8UTT - chains K and A of the 7 polymer chains in the assembly; structure by electron microscopy, 3.10 A resolution.

== Chain K ==
Name: Kinesin-like protein KIF1A
Source organism: Homo sapiens
Reference sequence: Q12756 (KIF1A_HUMAN); numbering as in UniProt (aligned over 1-393)
Sequence (438 residues; numbered 1 to 438; the number before each row is that of its first residue):
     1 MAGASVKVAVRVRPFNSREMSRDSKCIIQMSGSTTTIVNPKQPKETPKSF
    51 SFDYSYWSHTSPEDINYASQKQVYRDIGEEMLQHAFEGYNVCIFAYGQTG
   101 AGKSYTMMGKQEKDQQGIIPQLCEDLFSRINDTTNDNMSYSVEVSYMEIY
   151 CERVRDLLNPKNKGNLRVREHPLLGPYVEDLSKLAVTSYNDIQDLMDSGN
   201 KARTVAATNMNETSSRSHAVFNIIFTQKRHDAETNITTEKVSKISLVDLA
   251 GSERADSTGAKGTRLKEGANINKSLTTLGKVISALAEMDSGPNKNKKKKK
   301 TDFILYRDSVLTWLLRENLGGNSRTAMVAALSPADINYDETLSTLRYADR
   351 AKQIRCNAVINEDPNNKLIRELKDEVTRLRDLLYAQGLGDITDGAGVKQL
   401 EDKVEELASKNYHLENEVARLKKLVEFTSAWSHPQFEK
Disordered / not traced: 1-3, 386-438
Sequence notes: engineered mutation Leu-305 (Pro in Q12756); linker (394-425); expression tag (426-438)
Ion coordination: Mg2+: Ser-104, Ser-215 (together with AMP-PNP)
Ligand contacts: AMP-PNP: Arg-11, Arg-13, Pro-14, Ser-58, Gln-98, Thr-99, Gly-100, Ala-101, Gly-102, Lys-103, Ser-104, Tyr-105, Lys-110, Asn-211, Thr-213, Ser-214, Ser-215, Asp-248, Leu-249, Gly-251

== Chain A ==
Name: Tubulin alpha-1B chain
Source organism: Sus scrofa
Reference sequence: Q2XVP4 (TBA1B_PIG); residue numbers follow UniProt; this construct covers 1-451
Sequence (451 residues; each row starts with the number of its first residue):
     1 MRECISIHVGQAGVQIGNACWELYCLEHGIQPDGQMPSDKTIGGGDDSFN
    51 TFFSETGAGKHVPRAVFVDLEPTVIDEVRTGTYRQLFHPEQLITGKEDAA
   101 NNYARGHYTIGKEIIDLVLDRIRKLADQCTGLQGFLVFHSFGGGTGSGFT
   151 SLLMERLSVDYGKKSKLEFSIYPAPQVSTAVVEPYNSILTTHTTLEHSDC
   201 AFMVDNEAIYDICRRNLDIERPTYTNLNRLISQIVSSITASLRFDGALNV
   251 DLTEFQTNLVPYPRIHFPLATYAPVISAEKAYHEQLSVAEITNACFEPAN
   301 QMVKCDPRHGKYMACCLLYRGDVVPKDVNAAIATIKTKRSIQFVDWCPTG
   351 FKVGINYQPPTVVPGGDLAKVQRAVCMLSNTTAIAEAWARLDHKFDLMYA
   401 KRAFVHWYVGEGMEEGEFSEAREDMAALEKDYEEVGVDSVEGEGEEEGEE
   451 Y
Disordered / not traced: 441-451
UniProt features mapped onto this chain:
  - motif: Met-1 to Cys-4 (MREC motif)
  - active site: Glu-254
  - binding site (GTP): Gly-10, Gln-11, Ala-12, Gln-15, Glu-71, Ala-99, Ser-140, Gly-143, Gly-144, Thr-145, Gly-146, Thr-179, Glu-183, Asn-206, Tyr-224, Asn-228, Leu-252
  - binding site (Mg(2+)): Glu-71
  - site: Tyr-451 (Involved in polymerization)
  - modified residue: Lys-40 (N6,N6,N6-trimethyllysine), Ser-48 (Phosphoserine), Ser-232 (Phosphoserine), Tyr-282 (3'-nitrotyrosine), Arg-339 (Omega-N-methylarginine), Ser-439 (Phosphoserine), Glu-443 (5-glutamyl polyglutamate), Glu-445 (5-glutamyl polyglutamate), Tyr-451 (3'-nitrotyrosine)
  - cross-link (Glycyl lysine isopeptide (Lys-Gly)): Lys-326 (interchain with G-Cter in ubiquitin), Lys-370 (interchain with G-Cter in ubiquitin)
Ion coordination: Mg2+: Glu-71 (together with GTP)
Ligand contacts: GTP (guanosine-5'-triphosphate): Gly-10, Gln-11, Ala-12, Gln-15, Glu-71, Asp-98, Ala-99, Ala-100, Asn-101, Ser-140, Gly-142, Gly-143, Gly-144, Thr-145, Gly-146, Ile-171, Thr-179, Glu-183, Asn-206, Tyr-224, Leu-227, Asn-228, Ile-231

== Interface between chain K and chain A ==
Contacting residue pairs - 17 pairs, chain K then chain A:
  Ser-252(K) with Glu-414(A)
  Glu-253(K) with Glu-414(A)
  Arg-254(K) with Glu-414(A), salt bridge; Glu-420(A), salt bridge
  Ala-255(K) with Gly-412(A)
  Ala-269(K) with Val-409(A); Gly-410(A)
  Asn-272(K) with Val-409(A); Glu-414(A)
  Lys-273(K) with Val-409(A); Gly-410(A)
  Thr-276(K) with Glu-415(A)
  Lys-280(K) with Lys-401(A)
  Asp-339(K) with Glu-420(A)
  Glu-340(K) with Glu-414(A)
  Tyr-347(K) with Arg-402(A); Glu-415(A)
Also at the interface, not in a pair above, chain K (14 interface residues in all): Leu-265, Lys-266
Also at the interface, not in a pair above, chain A (10 interface residues in all): His-406, Glu-417

== Summary ==
14 residues of chain K face 10 of chain A across their interface, with 2 salt bridges. Polar pairs include
Arg-254(K)/Glu-414(A) and Arg-254(K)/Glu-420(A). Chain K binds AMP-PNP. Bound to chain A: GTP.
Chain K is Kinesin-like protein KIF1A (Homo sapiens) and chain A is Tubulin alpha-1B chain (Sus scrofa); the
structure, KIF1A[1-393] P305L mutant AMP-PNP bound two-heads-bound state in complex with a microtubule, was
determined by electron microscopy together with 8UTN, 8UTO, 8UTP, 8UTQ, 8UTR, 8UTS and 4 further entries from
the same study.
